3UMI - chain A; structure by X-ray diffraction, 2.40 A resolution.

[Chain A]
Molecule: Amyloid beta A4 protein
From: Homo sapiens
Notes: fragment: human amyloid precursor protein e2 domain
UniProtKB: P05067 (A4_HUMAN); residues 295-500 here correspond to UniProt positions 370-575 (UniProt number = residue number + 75)
Amino-acid sequence (211 residues; numbered 294 to 504; the number before each row is that of its first residue):
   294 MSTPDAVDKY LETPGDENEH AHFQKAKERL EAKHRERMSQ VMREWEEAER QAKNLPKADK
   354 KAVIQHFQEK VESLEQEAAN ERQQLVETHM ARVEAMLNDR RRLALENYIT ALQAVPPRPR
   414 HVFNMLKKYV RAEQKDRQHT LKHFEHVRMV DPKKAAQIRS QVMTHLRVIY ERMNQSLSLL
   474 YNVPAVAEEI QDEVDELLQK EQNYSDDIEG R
Unresolved in the structure: 294-309, 493-504
Construct notes: initiating methionine (294); expression tag (501-504)
Ion coordination: Cd2+ site 1 near Glu321 (its only coordinating residue here); Cd2+ site 2: His327, Glu368; Cd2+ site 3 near His359 (its only coordinating residue here); Cd2+ site 4: Glu362, Glu365 (together with acetate ion); Zn2+: His382, His432, His436; Cd2+ site 5 near His439 (its only coordinating residue here); Cd2+ site 6 near Asp444 (its only coordinating residue here); Cd2+ site 7 near Asp488 (its only coordinating residue here)
From the paper describing this entry:
  - Zn2+ coordination: His382, His432, His436

[Overview]
The Zn2+ site is built by His382, His432 and His436. His327 and Glu368 form the Cd2+ site 2. From the paper:
Zn2+ coordination by His382, His432 and His436.
Chain A is Amyloid beta A4 protein (Homo sapiens); the structure, X-ray structure of the E2 domain of the
human amyloid precursor protein (APP) in complex with ..., was determined by X-ray diffraction together with
3UMH and 3UMK from the same study.
